Entry 9D1U (electron microscopy, 3.70 A resolution); this record covers chains A and B of the 3 polymer chains in the assembly.

Chain A (and B):
Protein: Hemagglutinin
Organism: Influenza A virus
Notes: chain B of this document is another copy of the same molecule, construct and numbering; everything in this record applies to it too
UniProtKB: A0A2R4U2X2 (A0A2R4U2X2_9INFA); residues 25-517 here correspond to UniProt positions 27-519 (UniProt number = residue number + 2)
Chain sequence (826 residues; row label = number of the first residue in the row):
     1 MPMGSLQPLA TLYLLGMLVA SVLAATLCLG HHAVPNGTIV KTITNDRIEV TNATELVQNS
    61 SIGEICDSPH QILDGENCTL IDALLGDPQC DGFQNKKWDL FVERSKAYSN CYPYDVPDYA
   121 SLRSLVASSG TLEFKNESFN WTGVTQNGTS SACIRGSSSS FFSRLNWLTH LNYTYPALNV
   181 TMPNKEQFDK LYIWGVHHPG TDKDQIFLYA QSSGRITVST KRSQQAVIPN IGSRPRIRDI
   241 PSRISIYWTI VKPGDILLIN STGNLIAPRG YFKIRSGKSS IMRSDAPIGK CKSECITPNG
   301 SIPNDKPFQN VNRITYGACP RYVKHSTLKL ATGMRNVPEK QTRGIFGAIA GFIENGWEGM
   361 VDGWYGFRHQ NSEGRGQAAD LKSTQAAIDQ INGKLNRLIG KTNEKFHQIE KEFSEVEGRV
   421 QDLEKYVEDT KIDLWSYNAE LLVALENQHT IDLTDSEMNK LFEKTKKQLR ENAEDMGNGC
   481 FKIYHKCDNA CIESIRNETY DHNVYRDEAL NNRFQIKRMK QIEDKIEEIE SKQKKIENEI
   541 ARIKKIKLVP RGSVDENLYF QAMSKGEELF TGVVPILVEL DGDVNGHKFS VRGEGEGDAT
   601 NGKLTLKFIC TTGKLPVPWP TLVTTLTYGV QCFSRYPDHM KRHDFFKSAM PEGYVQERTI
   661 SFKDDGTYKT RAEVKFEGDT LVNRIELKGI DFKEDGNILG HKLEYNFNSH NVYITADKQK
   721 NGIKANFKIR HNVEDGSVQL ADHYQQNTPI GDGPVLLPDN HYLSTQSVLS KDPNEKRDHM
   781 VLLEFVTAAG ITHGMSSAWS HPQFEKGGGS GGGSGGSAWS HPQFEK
Disordered / not traced: 1-24, 517-826
Differences from the reference sequence: initiating methionine (1); expression tag (2-24, 518-826); conflict Glu-493 (Gly495 in A0A2R4U2X2)
Disulfide bonds: Cys-28/Cys-480, Cys-66/Cys-291, Cys-78/Cys-90, Cys-111/Cys-153, Cys-295/Cys-319, Cys-487/Cys-491

How chain A and chain B interact:
Contacting residue pairs - 85 pairs, chain A then chain B:
  Thr-42(A) with Arg-397(B)
  Ile-43(A) with Gly-393(B); Lys-394(B); Arg-397(B), hydrogen bond (backbone-side chain); Glu-446(B)
  Thr-44(A) with Gln-390(B); Gly-393(B); Lys-394(B); His-449(B)
  Asn-230(A) with Thr-217(B); Gln-224(B), hydrogen bond
  Ser-233(A) with Leu-258(B)
  Arg-234(A) with Ser-219(B); Gln-224(B), hydrogen bond
  Pro-235(A) with Ser-219(B); Thr-220(B); Lys-221(B); Ile-256(B); Leu-258(B)
  Ile-237(A) with Lys-221(B)
  Arg-243(A) with Lys-221(B), hydrogen bond (side chain-backbone)
  Lys-340(A) with Lys-382(B), hydrogen bond (side chain-backbone); Gln-385(B); Ala-386(B)
  Gln-341(A) with Asp-389(B); Gln-390(B)
  Arg-343(A) with Lys-382(B); Lys-460(B)
  Gly-344(A) with Lys-460(B), hydrogen bond (backbone-side chain)
  Ile-345(A) with Phe-346(B); Ser-456(B), hydrogen bond (backbone-side chain); Lys-460(B)
  Phe-346(A) with Phe-346(B), hydrophobic
  Gly-347(A) with Lys-460(B)
  Phe-352(A) with Lys-467(B)
  Ser-414(A) with Lys-252(B), hydrogen bond (backbone-side chain)
  Glu-415(A) with Arg-222(B), salt bridge; Lys-252(B)
  Val-416(A) with Leu-125(B), hydrophobic; Ile-250(B), hydrophobic
  Glu-417(A) with Ser-121(B), hydrogen bond (backbone-side chain)
  Gly-418(A) with Ser-121(B)
  Arg-419(A) with Ser-121(B), hydrogen bond (backbone-side chain); Phe-413(B); Glu-417(B), salt bridge; Val-420(B); Glu-424(B), salt bridge
  Asp-422(A) with Ser-124(B), hydrogen bond; His-407(B); Ile-409(B)
  Leu-423(A) with Ile-409(B), hydrophobic; Leu-423(B), hydrophobic; Glu-424(B)
  Tyr-426(A) with Gln-408(B); Ile-409(B), hydrophobic; Lys-411(B), hydrogen bond; Val-427(B), hydrophobic; Glu-428(B), hydrogen bond; Lys-431(B), hydrogen bond
  Val-427(A) with Val-427(B), hydrophobic
  Asp-429(A) with Lys-405(B), salt bridge
  Thr-430(A) with Lys-431(B)
  Asp-433(A) with Arg-321(B), salt bridge; Lys-405(B), salt bridge
  Leu-434(A) with Leu-434(B), hydrophobic; Trp-435(B); Asn-438(B)
  Tyr-437(A) with Trp-435(B), hydrophobic; Asn-438(B); Leu-442(B)
  Glu-474(A) with Arg-470(B), salt bridge; Glu-471(B); Arg-506(B), salt bridge
  Asp-475(A) with Lys-467(B); Arg-470(B)
  Gly-477(A) with Lys-467(B)
  Tyr-484(A) with Arg-470(B), hydrogen bond; Arg-506(B)
  Arg-513(A) with Glu-471(B), salt bridge; Arg-506(B), hydrogen bond (backbone-side chain); Leu-510(B)
  Phe-514(A) with Leu-510(B), hydrophobic; Phe-514(B), hydrophobic
  Gln-515(A) with Asp-507(B)
  Ile-516(A) with Asp-507(B)
Also at the interface, not in a pair above, chain A (47 interface residues in all): Arg-236, Asn-438, Leu-441, Leu-445, Gln-448, Met-476, Lys-482
Also at the interface, not in a pair above, chain B (57 interface residues in all): Ala-120, Ala-226, Ile-274, Gln-421, Leu-445, Leu-453

Summary:
47 residues of chain A face 57 of chain B across their interface, with 16 hydrogen bonds and 9 salt bridges.
Polar pairs include Glu-415(A)/Arg-222(B), Arg-419(A)/Glu-417(B) and Arg-419(A)/Glu-424(B).
Both chains are Hemagglutinin (Influenza A virus). Entry 9D1U (Map of influenza hemagglutinin A/Sing/INFIMH/16
expressed in GntI- cells) was determined by electron microscopy together with 9D0Y, 9D2M, 9CXT and 9CXU from
the same study.
